6WKK - chains M and N of the 24 polymer chains in the assembly; structure by electron microscopy, 6.10 A resolution (low resolution: residue-level contacts below are approximate; hydrogen-bond / salt-bridge calls are withheld).

== Chain M (and N) ==
Name: Gp26 capsid decoration protein
Source organism: Bacillus virus G
Notes: chain N of this document is another copy of the same molecule, construct and numbering; everything in this record applies to it too
UniProt: G3MB96 (G3MB96_9CAUD); numbering as in UniProt (aligned over 16-165)
Amino-acid sequence (150 residues; row label = number of the first residue in the row):
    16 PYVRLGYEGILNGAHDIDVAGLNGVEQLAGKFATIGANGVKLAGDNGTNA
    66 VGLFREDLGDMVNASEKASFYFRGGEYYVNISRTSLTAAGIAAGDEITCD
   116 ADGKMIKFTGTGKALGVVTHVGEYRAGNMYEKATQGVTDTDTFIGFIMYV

== Chain M / chain N interface ==
Pairs across the interface - 60 pairs, chain M then chain N:
  Val40(M) with Asp154(N)
  Glu41(M) with Thr153(N); Asp154(N); Thr155(N)
  Glu71(M) with Arg88(N)
  Leu73(M) with Arg88(N)
  Phe87(M) with Gly90(N); Glu91(N); Tyr93(N)
  Arg88(M) with Arg88(N); Gly89(N); Gly90(N); Glu91(N); Tyr92(N)
  Gly89(M) with Phe87(N); Arg88(N); Gly90(N); Glu91(N)
  Gly90(M) with Tyr92(N); Asp117(N)
  Glu91(M) with Asp117(N); Gly118(N); Tyr164(N); Val165(N)
  Tyr92(M) with Tyr92(N); Asp117(N); Gly118(N)
  Ala116(M) with Tyr164(N)
  Asp117(M) with Tyr164(N)
  Lys128(M) with Leu37(N)
  Ala129(M) with Gly36(N)
  Leu130(M) with Leu37(N); Val40(N)
  Val133(M) with Tyr92(N)
  Gly142(M) with Gln42(N)
  Asn143(M) with Gln42(N); Leu43(N)
  Met144(M) with Glu41(N); Gln42(N); Leu43(N); Ala44(N); Lys46(N)
  Tyr145(M) with Leu43(N); Lys46(N)
  Glu146(M) with Leu43(N)
  Lys147(M) with Leu43(N)
  Ala148(M) with Gln42(N); Asp115(N); Ala116(N)
  Thr149(M) with Val40(N); Gln42(N)
  Gln150(M) with Val34(N); Ala35(N); Gly36(N); Leu37(N); Ala116(N); Asp117(N)
  Gly151(M) with Ala35(N); Gly118(N)
  Val152(M) with Gly118(N)
Interface residues without a listed pair, chain M (28 interface residues in all): Val132
Interface residues without a listed pair, chain N (32 interface residues in all): Arg70, Glu71, Cys114, Lys119, Val152, Phe161

== Summary ==
Chain M and chain N form an interface of 28 and 32 residues respectively.
Both chains are Gp26 capsid decoration protein (Bacillus virus G). Entry 6WKK (Phage G gp27 major capsid
proteins and gp26 decoration proteins) was determined by electron microscopy.
